4IWR - chains A and D of the 4 polymer chains in the assembly; structure by X-ray diffraction, 2.40 A resolution.

== Chain A ==
Molecule: Regulatory protein
Organism: Enterobacter sp
Reference sequence: Q8GGH0 (Q8GGH0_9ENTR); residue numbers follow UniProt; this construct covers 1-79
Amino-acid sequence (82 residues; row label = number of the first residue in the row; numbers below 1 keep their minus sign (Gly-2 is residue -2)):
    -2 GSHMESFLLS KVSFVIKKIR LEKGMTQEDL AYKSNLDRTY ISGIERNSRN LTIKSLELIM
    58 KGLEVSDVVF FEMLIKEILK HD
Unresolved in the structure: -2 to 1, 77-79
Differences from the reference sequence: expression tag (-2 to 0)

== Chain D ==
Molecule: 25-nt DNA strand
Sequence (25 nucleotides; numbered 1 to 25; the number before each row is that of its first residue):
     1 TAATCACACG GACTATAAGT CACAT

== How chain A and chain D interact ==
Residue-residue contacts (13; chain A residue first):
  Thr36(A) - DT20(D)  base contact
  Thr36(A) - DC21(D)  hydrogen bond to the base
  Thr36(A) - DA22(D)  base contact
  Tyr37(A) - DA18(D)  hydrogen bond to the phosphate
  Tyr37(A) - DT20(D)  base contact
  Arg46(A) - DA18(D)  base contact
  Arg46(A) - DG19(D)  hydrogen bond to the base
  Arg46(A) - DT20(D)  hydrogen bond to the base
  Asn47(A) - DA17(D)  hydrogen bond to the phosphate
  Leu48(A) - DA18(D)  phosphate contact
  Thr49(A) - DA17(D)  phosphate contact
  Thr49(A) - DA18(D)  hydrogen bond to the phosphate
  Ser52(A) - DA18(D)  hydrogen bond to the phosphate
Also at the interface, not in a pair above, chain A (8 interface residues in all): Asp34

== Summary ==
The interface between chain A and chain D involves 8 residues on one side and 6 on the other; the contacts
include 7 hydrogen bonds. Polar pairs include Thr36(A)-DC21(D), Arg46(A)-DG19(D) and Arg46(A)-DT20(D).
Here chain A is Regulatory protein (Enterobacter sp) and chain D is a 25-nt DNA strand. Entry 4IWR (C.Esp1396I
bound to a 25 base pair operator site) was determined by X-ray diffraction, deposited together with 4I8T.
